Entry 7D2P (X-ray diffraction, 2.07 A resolution); this record covers chains A and B of the 6 polymer chains in the assembly.

[Chain A (and B)]
Protein: Endoribonuclease MazF
Organism: Deinococcus radiodurans
Notes: EC 3.1.27.-; chain B of this document is another copy of the same molecule, construct and numbering; everything in this record applies to it too
Reference sequence: A0A6G9BVQ8 (A0A6G9BVQ8_DEIRD); residue numbers follow UniProt; this construct covers 1-117
Amino-acid sequence (117 residues; numbered 1 to 117; the number before each row is that of its first residue):
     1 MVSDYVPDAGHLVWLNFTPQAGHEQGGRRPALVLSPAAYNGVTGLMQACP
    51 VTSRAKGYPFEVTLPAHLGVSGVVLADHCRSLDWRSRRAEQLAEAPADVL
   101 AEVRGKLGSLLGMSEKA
Disordered / not traced: 1-3, 115-117

[How chain A and chain B interact]
Pairs across the interface (6; chain A residue first):
  Ala66(A) - His67(B)
  His67(A) - His67(B)
  His67(A) - Leu68(B)
  Glu94(A) - Ala97(B)
  Pro96(A) - Glu94(B)
  Ala97(A) - Glu94(B)  hydrogen bond (backbone-side chain)
Interface residues without a listed pair, chain B (6 interface residues in all): Pro65, Pro96

[Overview]
5 residues of chain A face 6 of chain B across their interface, with 1 hydrogen bond. Its one hydrogen-bonded
contact is Ala97(A)-Glu94(B).
Chain A and chain B are both Endoribonuclease MazF (Deinococcus radiodurans); the structure, Crystal structure
of MazE-MazF (Form-II) from Deinococcus radiodurans, was determined by X-ray diffraction together with 7D28,
7D2M, 7D2N and 7D2Q from the same study.
